Entry 6MBD (X-ray diffraction, 1.95 A resolution); this record covers chains A and C.

[Chain A]
Name: Induced myeloid leukemia cell differentiation protein Mcl-1
Organism: Homo sapiens
UniProtKB: Q07820 (MCL1_HUMAN); numbering as in UniProt (aligned over 172-324)
Sequence (155 residues; numbered 170 to 324; the number before each row is that of its first residue):
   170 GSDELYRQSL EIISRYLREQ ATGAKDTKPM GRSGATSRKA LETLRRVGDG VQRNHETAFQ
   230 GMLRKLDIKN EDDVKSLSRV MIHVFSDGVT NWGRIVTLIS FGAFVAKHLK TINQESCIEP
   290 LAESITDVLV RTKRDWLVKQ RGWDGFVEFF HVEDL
Sequence notes: expression tag (170-171)
Bound ions: Zn2+ site 1: Gly170, His320; Zn2+ site 2: His224 (shared with 2 residues of chain B; Glu13(C) of chain C); Zn2+ site 3: Glu240, Cys286 (shared with 1 residue of chain B); Zn2+ site 4: His252 (shared with 1 residue of chain B; Lys1(C) of chain C); Zn2+ site 5: Asp304 (shared with 1 residue of chain B)
UniProt features mapped onto this chain:
  - motif: Ala209 to Asn223 (BH3), His252 to Ala272 (BH1), Asp304 to Phe319 (BH2)
  - cross-link (Glycyl lysine isopeptide (Lys-Gly)): Lys194 (interchain with G-Cter in ubiquitin), Lys197 (interchain with G-Cter in ubiquitin)
  - mutagenesis: Lys194 (K194R: Reduced ubiquitination), Lys197 (K197R: Reduced ubiquitination), Lys208 (K208R: No effect on ubiquitination), Lys234 (K234R: No effect on ubiquitination)

[Chain C]
Name: dM1
Sequence (25 residues; numbered -4 to 20; the number before each row is that of its first residue; numbers below 1 keep their minus sign (ACE-4 is residue -4)):
    -4 XAPKEKEVAE TLRKIGEEIN EALKX
Disordered / not traced: -4, 20
Modified / non-standard residues: ACE (acetyl group) at position -4; NH2 (amino group) at position 20
Bound ions: Zn2+ site 1: Lys1 (shared with His252(A) of chain A; 1 residue of chain B); Zn2+ site 2: Glu13 (shared with His224(A) of chain A; 2 residues of chain B)

[How chain A and chain C interact]
Contacting residue pairs - 44 pairs, chain A then chain C:
  Val220(A) with Ile14(C), hydrophobic
  His224(A) with Ile10(C); Glu13(C), salt bridge
  Phe228(A) with Ile10(C), hydrophobic
  Met231(A) with Val3(C), hydrophobic; Thr6(C); Leu7(C), hydrophobic
  Lys234(A) with Lys-1(C); Glu2(C), salt bridge; Val3(C)
  Leu235(A) with Val3(C), hydrophobic
  Ser245(A) with Glu0(C)
  Arg248(A) with Glu0(C), salt bridge
  Val249(A) with Glu0(C); Val3(C), hydrophobic; Ala4(C); Leu7(C), hydrophobic
  His252(A) with Lys1(C); Ala4(C); Arg8(C), hydrogen bond (backbone-side chain)
  Val253(A) with Ala4(C); Arg8(C), hydrogen bond (backbone-side chain)
  Ser255(A) with Arg8(C)
  Asp256(A) with Arg8(C), salt bridge
  Val258(A) with Glu12(C)
  Asn260(A) with Glu12(C), hydrogen bond; Asn15(C)
  Trp261(A) with Asn15(C)
  Gly262(A) with Gly11(C); Ile14(C); Asn15(C), hydrogen bond (backbone-side chain)
  Arg263(A) with Arg8(C); Gly11(C); Glu12(C), salt bridge
  Thr266(A) with Leu7(C); Ile10(C); Gly11(C); Ile14(C)
  Leu267(A) with Leu7(C), hydrophobic
  Phe270(A) with Leu7(C), hydrophobic
  Phe318(A) with Asn15(C); Leu18(C), hydrophobic
  Phe319(A) with Ile14(C), hydrophobic; Leu18(C), hydrophobic
Interface residues without a listed pair, chain A (26 interface residues in all): Ala227, Val265, His320
Interface residues without a listed pair, chain C (18 interface residues in all): Glu5, Lys19

[Summary]
26 residues of chain A and 18 residues of chain C are in contact, with 4 hydrogen bonds and 5 salt bridges.
Polar contacts include His224(A)-Glu13(C), Lys234(A)-Glu2(C) and Arg248(A)-Glu0(C). Gly170(A) and His320(A)
form the Zn2+ site 1. From UniProt: 4 mutagenesis sites on chain A.
Here chain A is Induced myeloid leukemia cell differentiation protein Mcl-1 (Homo sapiens) and chain C is dM1.
Entry 6MBD (Human Mcl-1 in complex with the designed peptide dM1) was determined by X-ray diffraction,
deposited together with 6MBB, 6MBC and 6MBE.
